Entry 5DP2 (X-ray diffraction, 0.96 A resolution); this record covers chain A.

== Chain A ==
Molecule: CurF
Source organism: Lyngbya majuscula
Notes: fragment: UNP  residues 273-611
UniProt: Q6DNE7 (Q6DNE7_9CYAN); residues -1 to 337 here correspond to UniProt positions 273-611 (UniProt number = residue number + 274)
Sequence (342 residues; each row starts with the number of its first residue; numbers below 1 keep their minus sign (Ser-4 is residue -4)):
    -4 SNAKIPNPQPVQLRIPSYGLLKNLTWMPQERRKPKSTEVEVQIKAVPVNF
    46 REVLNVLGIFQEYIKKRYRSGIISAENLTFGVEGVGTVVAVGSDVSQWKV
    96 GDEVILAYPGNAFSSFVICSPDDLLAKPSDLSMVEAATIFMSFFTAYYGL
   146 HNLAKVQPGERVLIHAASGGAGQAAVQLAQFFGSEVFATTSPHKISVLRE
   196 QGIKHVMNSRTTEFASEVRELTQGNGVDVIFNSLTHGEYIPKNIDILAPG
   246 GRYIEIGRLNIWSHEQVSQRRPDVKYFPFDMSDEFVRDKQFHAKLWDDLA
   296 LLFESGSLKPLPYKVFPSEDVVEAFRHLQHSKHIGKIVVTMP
Disordered / not traced: -4 to 2
Sequence notes: expression tag (-4 to -2)
Residues lining bound ligands: NADP (NAP; NADP nicotinamide-adenine-dinucleotide phosphate): Asn44, Phe45, Arg46, Met136, Ser137, Thr140, Ala161, Ser163, Gly164, Gly165, Ala166, Thr185, Ser186, Lys189, Ser204, Arg205, Ser228, Leu229, His231, Tyr234, Ile251, Arg253, Phe274, Asp275, Met276, Leu323, Ser326, His328, Gly330
What the authors report for this chain:
  - binding site for NADP: Thr140, Ile251, Phe274, Met276
  - contacts within the chain: Arg46-Asp275, Arg46-Glu57, Asn50-Arg62 (hydrogen bond), Arg62-Thr74 (hydrogen bond), Met136-Thr140 (hydrogen bond)
  - mutagenesis - R46A, Y58A, R62Q, Y103A, Y103F, R253K, D275A, D275N, S277L: decreased catalytic activity
  - mutagenesis - S277A: unchanged catalytic activity
  - mutagenesis - R62Q: decreased stability
  - catalytic residues: Arg62 (proposed by the authors, not directly observed)
  - specificity-determining residues: Ile54 to Ile68

== In short ==
Chain A binds NADP. The paper reports the catalytic residue Arg62; R46A, Y58A and R62Q, among others, reduce
catalytic activity; 10 substitutions were tested in all.
Chain A is CurF (Lyngbya majuscula); the structure, CurF ER cyclopropanase from curacin A biosynthetic
pathway, was determined by X-ray diffraction together with 5DOV, 5DOZ and 5DP1 from the same study.
